4P7W - chain A; structure by X-ray diffraction, 1.80 A resolution.

Chain A:
Name: L-proline cis-4-hydroxylase
From: Rhizobium loti
Notes: EC 1.14.11.-
UniProt: Q989T9 (P4H_RHILO); residue numbers follow UniProt; this construct covers 2-280
Amino-acid sequence (292 residues; row label = number of the first residue in the row; numbers below 1 keep their minus sign (Met-11 is residue -11)):
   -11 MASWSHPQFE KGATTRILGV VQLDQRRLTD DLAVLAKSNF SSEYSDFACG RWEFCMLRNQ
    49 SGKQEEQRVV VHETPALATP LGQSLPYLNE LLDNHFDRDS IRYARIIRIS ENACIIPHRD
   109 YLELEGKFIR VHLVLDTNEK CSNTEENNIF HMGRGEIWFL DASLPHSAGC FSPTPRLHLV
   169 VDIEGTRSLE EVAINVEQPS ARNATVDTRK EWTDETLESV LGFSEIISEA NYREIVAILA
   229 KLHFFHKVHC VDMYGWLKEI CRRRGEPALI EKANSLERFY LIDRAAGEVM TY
Unresolved in the structure: -11 to 0
Differences from the reference sequence: expression tag (-11 to 1)
Metal / ion sites: Co2+: His106, Asp108, His154 (together with 2-oxoglutaric acid)
Residues lining bound ligands:
  - 2-oxoglutaric acid (AKG): Trp40, Ile95, Ile97, Ile103, His106, Asp108, Arg118, His120, Asn131, Leu148, Ala150, His154, Ala156, Arg164, His166, Val168
  - proline (PRO): Tyr32, Phe35, Trp40, Val57, Arg93, Ile103, His106, Asp108, Arg118
Curated features (UniProtKB/Swiss-Prot):
  - binding site (Fe cation): His106, Asp108, His154
  - binding site (2-oxoglutarate): Arg164

In short:
Ligands of chain A: 2-oxoglutaric acid and proline. His106, Asp108 and His154 coordinate Co2+. UniProt lists 3
Fe cation-binding residues and residue binding 2-oxoglutarate Arg164.
Chain A is L-proline cis-4-hydroxylase (Rhizobium loti); the structure, L-proline-bound L-proline
cis-4-hydroxylase, was determined by X-ray diffraction, deposited together with 4P7X.
